PDB entry 9ESI | electron microscopy, 3.10 A resolution | chains A and 6 of the 43 polymer chains in the assembly

[Chain A]
Protein: Pre-mRNA-splicing factor spp42
From: Schizosaccharomyces pombe
UniProt: O14187 (SPP42_SCHPO); residues 1-2363 here = UniProt positions 1-2363
Sequence (2363 residues; each row starts with the number of its first residue):
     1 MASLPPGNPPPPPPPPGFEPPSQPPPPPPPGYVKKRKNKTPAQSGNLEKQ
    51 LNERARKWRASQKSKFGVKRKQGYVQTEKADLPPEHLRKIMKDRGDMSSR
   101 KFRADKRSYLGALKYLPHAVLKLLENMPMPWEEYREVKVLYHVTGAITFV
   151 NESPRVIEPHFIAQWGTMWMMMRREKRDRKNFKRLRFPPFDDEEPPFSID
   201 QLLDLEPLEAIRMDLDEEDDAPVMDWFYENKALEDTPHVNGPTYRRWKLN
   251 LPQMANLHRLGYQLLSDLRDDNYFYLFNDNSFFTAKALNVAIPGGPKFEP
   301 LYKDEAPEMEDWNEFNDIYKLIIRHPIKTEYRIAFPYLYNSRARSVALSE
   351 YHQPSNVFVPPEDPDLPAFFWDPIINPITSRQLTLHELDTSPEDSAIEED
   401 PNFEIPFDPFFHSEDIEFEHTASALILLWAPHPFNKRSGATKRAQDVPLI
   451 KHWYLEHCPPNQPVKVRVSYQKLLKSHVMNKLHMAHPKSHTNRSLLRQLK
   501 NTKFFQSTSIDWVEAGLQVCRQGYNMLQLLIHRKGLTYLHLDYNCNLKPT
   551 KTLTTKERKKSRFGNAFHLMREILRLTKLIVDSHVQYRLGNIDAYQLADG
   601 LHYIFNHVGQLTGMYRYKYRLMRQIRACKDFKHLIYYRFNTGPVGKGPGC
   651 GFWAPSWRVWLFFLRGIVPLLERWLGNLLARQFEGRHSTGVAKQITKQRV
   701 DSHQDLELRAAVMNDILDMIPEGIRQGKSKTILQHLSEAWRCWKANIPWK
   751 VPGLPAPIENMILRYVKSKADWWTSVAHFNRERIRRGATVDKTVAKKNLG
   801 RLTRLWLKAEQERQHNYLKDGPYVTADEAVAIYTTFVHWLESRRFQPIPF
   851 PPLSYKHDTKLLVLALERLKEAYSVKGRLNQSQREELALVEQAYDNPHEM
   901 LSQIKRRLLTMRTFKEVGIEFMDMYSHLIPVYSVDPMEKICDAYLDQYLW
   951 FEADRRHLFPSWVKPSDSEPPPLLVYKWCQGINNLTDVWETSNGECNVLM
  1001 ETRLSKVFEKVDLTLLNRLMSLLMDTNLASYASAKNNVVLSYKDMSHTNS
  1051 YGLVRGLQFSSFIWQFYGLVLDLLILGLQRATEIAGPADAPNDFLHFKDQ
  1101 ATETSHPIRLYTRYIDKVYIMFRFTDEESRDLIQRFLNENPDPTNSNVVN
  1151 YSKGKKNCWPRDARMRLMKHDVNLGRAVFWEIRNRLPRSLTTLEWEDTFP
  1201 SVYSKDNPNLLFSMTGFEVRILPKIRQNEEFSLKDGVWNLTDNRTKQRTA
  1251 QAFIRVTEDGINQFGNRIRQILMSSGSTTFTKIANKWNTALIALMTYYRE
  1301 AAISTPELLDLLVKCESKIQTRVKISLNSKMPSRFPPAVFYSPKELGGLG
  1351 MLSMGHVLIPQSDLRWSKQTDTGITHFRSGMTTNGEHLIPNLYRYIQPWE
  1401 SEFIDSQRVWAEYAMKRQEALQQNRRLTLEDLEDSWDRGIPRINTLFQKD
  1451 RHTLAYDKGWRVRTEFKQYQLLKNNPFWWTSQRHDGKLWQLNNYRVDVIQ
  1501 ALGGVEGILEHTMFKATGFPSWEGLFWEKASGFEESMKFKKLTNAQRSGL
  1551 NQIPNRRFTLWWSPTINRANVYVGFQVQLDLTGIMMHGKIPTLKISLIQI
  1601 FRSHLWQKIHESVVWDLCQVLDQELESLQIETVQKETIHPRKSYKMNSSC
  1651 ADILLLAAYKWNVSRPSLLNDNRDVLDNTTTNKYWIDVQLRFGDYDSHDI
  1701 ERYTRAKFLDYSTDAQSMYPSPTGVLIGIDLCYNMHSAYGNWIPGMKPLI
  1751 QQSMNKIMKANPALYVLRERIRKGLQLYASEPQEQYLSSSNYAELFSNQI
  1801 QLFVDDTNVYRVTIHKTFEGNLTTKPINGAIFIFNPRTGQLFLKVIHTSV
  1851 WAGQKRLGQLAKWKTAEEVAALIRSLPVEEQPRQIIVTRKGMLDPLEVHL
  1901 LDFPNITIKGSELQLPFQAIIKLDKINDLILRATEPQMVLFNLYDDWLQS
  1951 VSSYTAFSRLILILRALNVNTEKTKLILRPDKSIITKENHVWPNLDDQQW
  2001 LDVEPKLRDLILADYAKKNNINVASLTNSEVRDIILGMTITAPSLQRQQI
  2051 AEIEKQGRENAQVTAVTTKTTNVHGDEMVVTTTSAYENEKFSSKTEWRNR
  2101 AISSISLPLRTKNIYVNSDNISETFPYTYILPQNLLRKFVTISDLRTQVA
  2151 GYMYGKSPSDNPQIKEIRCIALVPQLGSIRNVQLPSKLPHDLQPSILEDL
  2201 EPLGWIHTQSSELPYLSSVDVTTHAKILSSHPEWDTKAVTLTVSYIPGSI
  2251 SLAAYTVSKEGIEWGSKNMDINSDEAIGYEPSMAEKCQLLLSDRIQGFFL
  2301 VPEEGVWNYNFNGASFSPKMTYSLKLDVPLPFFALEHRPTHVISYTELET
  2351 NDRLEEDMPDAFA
Disordered / not traced: 1-44, 2031-2363
Ligand contacts: inositol hexakisphosphate (IHP): Arg-184, Lys-465, His-607, Lys-632, His-633, Tyr-636, Tyr-637, Asn-640, Lys-646, Gly-647, Pro-648
From the paper describing this entry:
  - conformationally variable residues (order/disorder transition): Met-1537 to Leu-1550

[Chain 6]
Molecule: U6snRNA
From: Schizosaccharomyces pombe
Sequence (99 nucleotides; each row starts with the number of its first residue):
     1 GAUCUUCGGAUCACUUUGGUCAAAUUGAAACGAUACAGAGAAGAUUAGCA
    51 UGGCCCCUGCACAAGGAUGACACUGCGACAUUGAGAGAAAACCCAUUUU
Disordered / not traced: 93-99
Bound ions: K+: G40, G48, U68; Mg2+ site 1 near G65 (its only coordinating residue here); Mg2+ site 2 near G69 (its only coordinating residue here)

[Chain A / chain 6 interface]
Pairs across the interface - 56 pairs, chain A then chain 6:
  Arg-56(A) / G9(6)  phosphate contact
  Arg-56(A) / A10(6)  salt bridge to the phosphate
  Arg-59(A) / A10(6)  phosphate contact
  Arg-59(A) / U11(6)  salt bridge to the phosphate
  Lys-63(A) / C12(6)  salt bridge to the phosphate
  Lys-63(A) / A13(6)  salt bridge to the phosphate
  Arg-70(A) / A13(6)  salt bridge to the phosphate
  Val-75(A) / C14(6)  phosphate contact
  Arg-100(A) / A24(6)  salt bridge to the phosphate
  Arg-103(A) / U20(6)  hydrogen bond to the phosphate
  Arg-103(A) / C21(6)  salt bridge to the phosphate
  Arg-103(A) / A28(6)  hydrogen bond to the base
  Lys-106(A) / A28(6)  base contact
  Lys-503(A) / G18(6)  hydrogen bond to the base
  Phe-504(A) / G18(6)  base contact
  Lys-534(A) / G59(6)  salt bridge to the phosphate
  Lys-559(A) / U58(6)  sugar contact
  Lys-559(A) / G66(6)  hydrogen bond to the sugar
  Lys-559(A) / A67(6)  salt bridge to the phosphate
  Arg-562(A) / U58(6)  hydrogen bond to the sugar
  Arg-562(A) / G59(6)  phosphate contact
  Phe-563(A) / G59(6)  phosphate contact
  Gly-564(A) / G59(6)  phosphate contact
  Gly-564(A) / C60(6)  phosphate contact
  Asn-565(A) / G59(6)  phosphate contact
  Asn-565(A) / C60(6)  hydrogen bond to the phosphate
  Ala-566(A) / C60(6)  hydrogen bond to the phosphate
  Trp-674(A) / C60(6)  stacking on the base
  Asn-677(A) / C60(6)  hydrogen bond to the sugar
  Leu-678(A) / C60(6)  phosphate contact
  Arg-681(A) / G59(6)  salt bridge to the phosphate
  Arg-681(A) / A61(6)  salt bridge to the phosphate
  Arg-686(A) / C57(6)  salt bridge to the phosphate
  Arg-686(A) / U58(6)  salt bridge to the phosphate
  Arg-686(A) / G59(6)  hydrogen bond to the base
  Ala-692(A) / C62(6)  sugar contact
  Lys-693(A) / A63(6)  phosphate contact
  Gln-694(A) / C62(6)  base contact
  Gln-694(A) / A63(6)  phosphate contact
  Thr-696(A) / A63(6)  phosphate contact
  Thr-696(A) / A64(6)  hydrogen bond to the phosphate
  Gln-698(A) / C49(6)  hydrogen bond to the sugar
  Gln-698(A) / A50(6)  hydrogen bond to the phosphate
  Gln-698(A) / A64(6)  phosphate contact
  Arg-699(A) / C49(6)  phosphate contact
  Arg-699(A) / A50(6)  salt bridge to the phosphate
  Arg-699(A) / A63(6)  salt bridge to the phosphate
  Arg-699(A) / A64(6)  salt bridge to the phosphate
  Ser-702(A) / C49(6)  hydrogen bond to the sugar
  Ser-702(A) / A50(6)  sugar contact
  Leu-706(A) / U51(6)  sugar contact
  Lys-730(A) / U74(6)  base contact
  Lys-1541(A) / A44(6)  hydrogen bond to the sugar
  Lys-1541(A) / U45(6)  hydrogen bond to the sugar
  Asn-1544(A) / U46(6)  phosphate contact
  Asn-1544(A) / A47(6)  phosphate contact
Also at the interface, not in a pair above, chain A (39 interface residues in all): Ser-99, Ala-104, Asp-105, Arg-107, Lys-560, Phe-567
Also at the interface, not in a pair above, chain 6 (31 interface residues in all): G19, G65

[Summary]
The interface between chain A and chain 6 involves 39 residues on one side and 31 on the other, with 15
hydrogen bonds, 16 salt bridges and 1 aromatic stacking contact. Polar contacts include Arg-103(A)/A28(6),
Lys-503(A)/G18(6) and Arg-686(A)/G59(6). Bound to chain A: inositol hexakisphosphate. The paper reports
conformational variability at Met-1537(A).
Chain A is Pre-mRNA-splicing factor spp42 and chain 6 is U6snRNA, both from Schizosaccharomyces pombe; the
structure, Structure of a B-state intermediate committed to discard (Bd-II state), was determined by electron
microscopy, deposited together with 9ESH.
